PDB entry 6YS5 | electron microscopy, 3.00 A resolution | chains n and t of the 10 polymer chains in the assembly

Chain n:
Molecule: 30S ribosomal protein S13
Organism: Acinetobacter baumannii ATCC 19606
UniProt: D0CD19 (D0CD19_ACIB2); numbering as in UniProt (aligned over 1-118)
Amino-acid sequence (118 residues; row label = number of the first residue in the row):
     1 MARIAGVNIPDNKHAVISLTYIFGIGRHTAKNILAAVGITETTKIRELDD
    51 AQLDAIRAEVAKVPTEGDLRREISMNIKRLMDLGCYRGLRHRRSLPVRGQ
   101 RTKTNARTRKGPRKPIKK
Unresolved in the structure: 1, 117-118
Bound ions: Mg2+: Thr-20, Ile-22, Ile-25 (shared with 1 residue of chain 3)

Chain t:
Molecule: 30S ribosomal protein S19
Organism: Acinetobacter baumannii ATCC 19606
UniProt: D0CD01 (D0CD01_ACIB2); numbering as in UniProt (aligned over 1-91)
Amino-acid sequence (91 residues; each row starts with the number of its first residue):
     1 MPRSLKKGPFVDAHLFAKVEAAVASNSRKPIKTWSRRSMILPDFVGLTIS
    51 VHNGRNHVPVIVTEHMVGHKLGEFAPTRTYRGHGVDKKSKR
Unresolved in the structure: 1, 85-91

How chain n and chain t interact:
Contacting residue pairs - 6 pairs, chain n then chain t:
  Leu-83(n) / His-65(t)
  Gly-84(n) / Phe-74(t)
  Cys-85(n) / Glu-73(t)
  Cys-85(n) / Phe-74(t)  hydrophobic
  Tyr-86(n) / Glu-73(t)  hydrogen bond (backbone-backbone)
  Arg-93(n) / Arg-81(t)
Interface residues without a listed pair, chain t (7 interface residues in all): Met-66, His-69, Tyr-80

In short:
5 residues of chain n face 7 of chain t across their interface, with 1 hydrogen bond. Its one hydrogen bond,
Tyr-86(n)/Glu-73(t), is backbone to backbone. Thr-20(n), Ile-22(n) and Ile-25(n) coordinate Mg2+.
Chain n is 30S ribosomal protein S13 and chain t is 30S ribosomal protein S19, both from Acinetobacter
baumannii ATCC 19606; the structure, Acinetobacter baumannii ribosome-amikacin complex - 30S subunit head, was
determined by electron microscopy, deposited together with 6YPU, 6YT9 and 6YTF.
